Entry 4ATU (electron microscopy, 8.30 A resolution (very low resolution: no residue pairs are listed; an interface is given only as per-side residue counts)); this record covers chains F and G of the 9 polymer chains in the assembly.

[Chain F]
Molecule: Tubulin alpha-1D chain
Organism: Bos taurus
Notes: EC 3.6.5.6
Reference sequence: Q2HJ86 (TBA1D_BOVIN); residue numbers follow UniProt; this construct covers 1-452
Chain sequence (452 residues; numbered 1 to 452; the number before each row is that of its first residue):
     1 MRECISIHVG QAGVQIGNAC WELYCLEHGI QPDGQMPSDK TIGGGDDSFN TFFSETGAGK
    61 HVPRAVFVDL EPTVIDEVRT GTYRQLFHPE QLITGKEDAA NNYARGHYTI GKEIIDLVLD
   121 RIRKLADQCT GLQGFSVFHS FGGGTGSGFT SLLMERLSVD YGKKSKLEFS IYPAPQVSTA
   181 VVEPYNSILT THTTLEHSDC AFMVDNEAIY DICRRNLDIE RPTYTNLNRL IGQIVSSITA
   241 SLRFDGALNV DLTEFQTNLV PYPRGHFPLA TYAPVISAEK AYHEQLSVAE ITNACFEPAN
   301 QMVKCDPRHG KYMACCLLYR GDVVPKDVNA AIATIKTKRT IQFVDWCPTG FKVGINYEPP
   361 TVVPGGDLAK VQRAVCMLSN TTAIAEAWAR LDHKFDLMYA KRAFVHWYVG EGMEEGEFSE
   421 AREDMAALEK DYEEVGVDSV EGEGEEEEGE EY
Disordered / not traced: 1, 38-46, 440-452
Differences from the reference sequence: conflict Ile7 (Val in Q2HJ86), Ile114 (Leu in Q2HJ86), Ser136 (Leu in Q2HJ86), Val137 (Ile in Q2HJ86), Gly265 (Ile in Q2HJ86), Glu358 (Gln in Q2HJ86), Val437 (Met in Q2HJ86), Glu450 (Asp in Q2HJ86)
Residues lining bound ligands: GTP (guanosine-5'-triphosphate): Gly10, Gln11, Ala12, Gln15, Ile16, Asp69, Glu71, Ala99, Ala100, Asn101, Ser140, Gly142, Gly143, Gly144, Thr145, Gly146, Ile171, Thr179, Glu183, Asn206, Tyr224, Leu227, Asn228
Curated features (UniProtKB/Swiss-Prot):
  - motif: Met1 to Cys4 (MREC motif)
  - active site: Glu254
  - binding site (GTP): Gln11, Glu71, Ser140, Gly144, Thr145, Thr179, Asn206, Asn228
  - binding site (Mg(2+)): Glu71
  - site: Tyr452 (Involved in polymerization)
  - modified residue: Lys40 (N6-acetyllysine), Tyr282 (3'-nitrotyrosine), Ser439 (Phosphoserine), Glu446 (5-glutamyl polyglutamate), Tyr452 (3'-nitrotyrosine)

[Chain G]
Molecule: Tubulin beta-2B chain
Organism: Bos taurus
Notes: EC 3.6.5.6
Reference sequence: Q6B856 (TBB2B_BOVIN); the author numbering skips numbers that UniProt does not, so the offset changes along the chain: 1-44 = UniProt 1-44; 47-360 = UniProt 45-358; 369-455 = UniProt 359-445
Chain sequence (445 residues; row label = number of the first residue in the row; note: 10 numbers in that range are skipped by the numbering (no residue carries them; nothing is unmodelled there)):
     1 MREIVHIQAG QCGNQIGAKF WEVISDEHGI DPTGSYHGDS DLQL
    47 ERINVYYNEA AGNKYVPRAI LVDLEPGTMD SVRSGPFGQI FRPDNFVFGQ SGAGNNWAKG
   107 HYTEGAELVD SVLDVVRKES ESCDCLQGFQ LTHSLGGGTG SGMGTLLISK IREEYPDRIM
   167 NTFSVVPSPK VSDTVVEPYN ATLSVHQLVE NTDETYCIDN EALYDICFRT LKLTTPTYGD
   227 LNHLVSATMS GVTTCLRFPG QLNADLRKLA VNMVPFPRLH FFMPGFAPLT SRGSQQYRAL
   287 TVPELTQQMF DAKNMMAACD PRHGRYLTVA AVFRGRMSMK EVDEQMLNVQ NKNSSYFVEW
   347 IPNNVKTAVC DIPP
   369 RGLKMSATFI GNSTAIQELF KRISEQFTAM FRRKAFLHWY TGEGMDEMEF TEAESNMNDL
   429 VSEYQQYQDA TADEQGEFEE EEGEDEA
Disordered / not traced: 1, 438-455
Differences from the reference sequence: conflict Ala57 (Thr55 in Q6B856), Val172 (Met170 in Q6B856), Ala298 (Ser296 in Q6B856), Val318 (Ile316 in Q6B856)
Residues lining bound ligands: GDP (guanosine-5'-diphosphate): Gly10, Gln11, Cys12, Gln15, Ile16, Ala99, Asn101, Ser140, Gly142, Gly143, Gly144, Thr145, Gly146, Val171, Asp179, Thr180, Glu183, Asn206, Tyr224, Leu227, Asn228
Curated features (UniProtKB/Swiss-Prot):
  - motif: Met1 to Ile4 (MREI motif)
  - binding site (GTP): Gln11, Glu71, Ser140, Gly144, Thr145, Gly146, Asn206, Asn228
  - binding site (Mg(2+)): Glu71
  - modified residue: Ser40 (Phosphoserine), Lys60 (N6-acetyllysine), Ser174 (Phosphoserine), Thr287 (Phosphothreonine), Thr292 (Phosphothreonine), Arg320 (Omega-N-methylarginine), Glu448 (5-glutamyl polyglutamate)
  - cross-link (Glycyl lysine isopeptide (Lys-Gly)): Lys60 (interchain with G-Cter in ubiquitin), Lys326 (interchain with G-Cter in ubiquitin)

[Interface between chain F and chain G]
At this resolution (8 A) residue pairs are not listed: 37 residues of chain F and 38 of chain G lie at the interface.

[In short]
37 residues of chain F face 38 of chain G across their interface. Ligands of chain F: GTP. Bound to chain G:
GDP.
Chain F is Tubulin alpha-1D chain and chain G is Tubulin beta-2B chain, both from Bos taurus; the structure,
Human doublecortin N-DC repeat plus linker, and tubulin (2XRP) docked into an 8A cryo-EM map of ..., was
determined by electron microscopy together with 4ATX from the same study.
